4A3G - chains A and T of the 15 polymer chains in the assembly; structure by X-ray diffraction, 3.50 A resolution.

== Chain A ==
Protein: DNA-directed RNA polymerase II subunit RPB1
From: Saccharomyces cerevisiae
Notes: EC 2.7.7.6
UniProtKB: P04050 (RPB1_YEAST); residue numbers follow UniProt; this construct covers 1-1732
Amino-acid sequence (1732 residues; row label = number of the first residue in the row):
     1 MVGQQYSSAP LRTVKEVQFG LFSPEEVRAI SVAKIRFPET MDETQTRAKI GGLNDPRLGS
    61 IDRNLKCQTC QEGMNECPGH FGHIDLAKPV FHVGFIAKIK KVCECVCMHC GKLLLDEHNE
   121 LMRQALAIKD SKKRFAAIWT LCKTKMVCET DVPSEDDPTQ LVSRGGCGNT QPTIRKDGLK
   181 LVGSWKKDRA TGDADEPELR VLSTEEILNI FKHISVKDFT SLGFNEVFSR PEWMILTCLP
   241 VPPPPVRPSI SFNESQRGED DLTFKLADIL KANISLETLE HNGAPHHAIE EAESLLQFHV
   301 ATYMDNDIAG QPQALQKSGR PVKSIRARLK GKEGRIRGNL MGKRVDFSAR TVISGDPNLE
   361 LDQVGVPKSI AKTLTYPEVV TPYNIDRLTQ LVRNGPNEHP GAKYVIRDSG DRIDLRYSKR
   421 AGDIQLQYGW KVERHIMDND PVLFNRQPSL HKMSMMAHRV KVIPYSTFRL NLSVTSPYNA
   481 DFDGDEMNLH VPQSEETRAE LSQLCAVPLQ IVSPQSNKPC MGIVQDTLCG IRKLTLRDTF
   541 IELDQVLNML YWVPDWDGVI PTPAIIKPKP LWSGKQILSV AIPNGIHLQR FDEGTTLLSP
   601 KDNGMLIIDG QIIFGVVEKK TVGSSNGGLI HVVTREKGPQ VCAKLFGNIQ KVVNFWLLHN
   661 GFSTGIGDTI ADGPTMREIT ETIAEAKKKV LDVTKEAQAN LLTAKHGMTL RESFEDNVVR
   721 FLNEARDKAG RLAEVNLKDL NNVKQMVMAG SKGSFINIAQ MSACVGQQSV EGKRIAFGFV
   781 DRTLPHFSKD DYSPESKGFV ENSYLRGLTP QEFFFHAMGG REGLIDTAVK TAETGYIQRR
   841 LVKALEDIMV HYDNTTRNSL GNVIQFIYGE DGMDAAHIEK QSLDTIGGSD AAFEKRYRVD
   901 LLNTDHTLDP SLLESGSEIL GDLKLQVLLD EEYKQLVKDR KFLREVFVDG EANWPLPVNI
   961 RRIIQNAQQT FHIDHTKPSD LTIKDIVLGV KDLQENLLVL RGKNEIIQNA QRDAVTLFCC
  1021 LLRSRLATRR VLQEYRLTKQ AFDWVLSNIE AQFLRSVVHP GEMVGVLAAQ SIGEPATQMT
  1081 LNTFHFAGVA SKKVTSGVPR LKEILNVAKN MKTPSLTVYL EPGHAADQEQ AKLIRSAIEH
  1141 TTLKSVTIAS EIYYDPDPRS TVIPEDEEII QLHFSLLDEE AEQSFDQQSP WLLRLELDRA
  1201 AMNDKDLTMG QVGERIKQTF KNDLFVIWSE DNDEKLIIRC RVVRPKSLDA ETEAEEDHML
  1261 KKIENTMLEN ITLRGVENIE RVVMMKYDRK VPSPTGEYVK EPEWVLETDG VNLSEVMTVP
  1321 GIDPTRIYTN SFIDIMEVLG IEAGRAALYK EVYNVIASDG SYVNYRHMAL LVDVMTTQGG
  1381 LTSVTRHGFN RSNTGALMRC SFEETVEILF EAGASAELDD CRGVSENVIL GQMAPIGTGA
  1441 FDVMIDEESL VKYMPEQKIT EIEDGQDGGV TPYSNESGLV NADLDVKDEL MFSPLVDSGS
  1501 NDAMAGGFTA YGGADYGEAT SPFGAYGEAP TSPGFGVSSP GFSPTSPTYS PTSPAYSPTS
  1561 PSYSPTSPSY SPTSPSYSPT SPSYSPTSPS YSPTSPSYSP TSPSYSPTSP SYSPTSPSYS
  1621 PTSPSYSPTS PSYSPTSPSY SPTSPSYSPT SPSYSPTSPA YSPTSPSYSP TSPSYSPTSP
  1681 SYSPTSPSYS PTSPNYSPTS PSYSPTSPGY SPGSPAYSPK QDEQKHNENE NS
Unresolved in the structure: 1-2, 1081-1091, 1177-1186, 1244-1253, 1456-1732
Swiss-Prot annotation at these positions:
  - region: Pro-248 to Asp-260 (Lid loop), Asn-306 to Lys-323 (Rudder loop), Pro-810 to Glu-822 (Bridging helix)
  - binding site (Zn(2+)): Cys-67, Cys-70, Cys-77, His-80, Cys-107, Cys-110, Cys-148, Cys-167
  - binding site (Mg(2+)): Asp-481, Asp-483, Asp-485
  - modified residue: Thr-1471 (Phosphothreonine)
  - cross-link (Glycyl lysine isopeptide (Lys-Gly)): Lys-695 (interchain with G-Cter in ubiquitin), Lys-1246 (interchain with G-Cter in ubiquitin), Lys-1350 (interchain with G-Cter in ubiquitin)
  - natural variant: Ser-1653 to Pro-1659 (deletion: In strain: A364A)
  - mutagenesis: Lys-1246 (K1246R: Impairs ubiquitination during transcription stress)
From the paper describing this entry:
  - mutagenesis - Q1078N, Q1078S: abolished growth (citing earlier work)

== Chain T ==
Molecule: 27-nt DNA strand
Sequence (27 nucleotides; numbered 4 to 30; the number before each row is that of its first residue):
     4 AGCGCAGTTG TGCTATGAUA TTTTTAT
Unresolved in the structure: 4-7, 23-30
Modified residues: BRU (5-bromo-2'-deoxyuridine-5'-monophosphate) at position 22

== Chain A / chain T interface ==
Pairs across the interface (19):
  Lys-332(A) / DA18(T)  salt bridge to the phosphate
  Lys-332(A) / DT19(T)  salt bridge to the phosphate
  Arg-337(A) / DT17(T)  salt bridge to the phosphate
  Arg-337(A) / DT19(T)  salt bridge to the phosphate
  Arg-344(A) / DA21(T)  salt bridge to the phosphate
  Arg-350(A) / DG20(T)  sugar contact
  Arg-350(A) / DA21(T)  hydrogen bond to the sugar
  Gln-447(A) / DG20(T)  hydrogen bond to the sugar
  Pro-448(A) / DT19(T)  base contact
  Thr-831(A) / DA18(T)  base contact
  Ala-832(A) / DA18(T)  sugar contact
  Gly-835(A) / DA18(T)  sugar contact
  Tyr-836(A) / DC16(T)  phosphate contact
  Tyr-836(A) / DT17(T)  sugar contact
  Arg-1386(A) / DG15(T)  hydrogen bond to the base
  Arg-1386(A) / DC16(T)  hydrogen bond to the sugar
  Glu-1403(A) / DC16(T)  phosphate contact
  Glu-1404(A) / DG15(T)  sugar contact
  Glu-1407(A) / DG15(T)  phosphate contact
Also at the interface, not in a pair above, chain A (15 interface residues in all): Ala-309
Also at the interface, not in a pair above, chain T (8 interface residues in all): DT14

== In short ==
Chain A and chain T form an interface of 15 and 8 residues respectively; the contacts include 4 hydrogen bonds
and 5 salt bridges. Among the polar pairs are Arg-1386(A)/DG15(T), Arg-350(A)/DA21(T) and Gln-447(A)/DG20(T).
From the paper: Q1078N and Q1078S of chain A abolish growth.
Here chain A is DNA-directed RNA polymerase II subunit RPB1 (Saccharomyces cerevisiae) and chain T is a 27-nt
DNA strand. Entry 4A3G (RNA Polymerase II initial transcribing complex with a 2nt DNA-RNA hybrid) was
determined by X-ray diffraction (same publication as 4A3B, 4A3C, 4A3D, 4A3E, 4A3F, 4A3I and 4 further
entries).
